6O5N - chains A and E of the 6 polymer chains in the assembly; structure by X-ray diffraction, 3.00 A resolution.

Chain A:
Name: Tubulin alpha-1B chain
Organism: Sus scrofa
UniProt: Q2XVP4 (TBA1B_PIG); residue numbers follow UniProt; this construct covers 1-450
Amino-acid sequence (450 residues; each row starts with the number of its first residue):
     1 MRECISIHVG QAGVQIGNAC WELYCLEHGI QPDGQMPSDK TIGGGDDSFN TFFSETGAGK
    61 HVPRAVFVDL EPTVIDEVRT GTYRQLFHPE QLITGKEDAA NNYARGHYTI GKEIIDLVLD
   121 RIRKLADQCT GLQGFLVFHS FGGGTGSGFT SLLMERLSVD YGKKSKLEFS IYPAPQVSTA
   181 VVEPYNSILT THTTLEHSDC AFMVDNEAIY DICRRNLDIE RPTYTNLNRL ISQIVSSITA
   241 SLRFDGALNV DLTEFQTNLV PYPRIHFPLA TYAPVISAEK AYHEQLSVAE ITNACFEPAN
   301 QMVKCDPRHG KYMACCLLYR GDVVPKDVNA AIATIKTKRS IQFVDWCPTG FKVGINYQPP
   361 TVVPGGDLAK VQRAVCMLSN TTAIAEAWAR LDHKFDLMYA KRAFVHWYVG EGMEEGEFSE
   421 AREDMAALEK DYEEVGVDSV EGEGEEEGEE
Unresolved in the structure: 438-450
Ion coordination: Ca2+: D39, T41, G44, E55; Mg2+: E71 (together with GTP)
Ligand contacts:
  - GTP (guanosine-5'-triphosphate): G10, Q11, A12, Q15, I16, D69, E71, D98, A99, A100, N101, S140, G142, G143, G144, T145, G146, I171, P173, V177, S178, T179, E183, N206, Y224, L227, N228, I231
  - QW9 ([2-(4-methyl-1H-indol-3-yl)-1H-imidazol-5-yl](3,4,5-trimethoxyphenyl)methanone): N101, T179, A180, V181
Swiss-Prot annotation at these positions:
  - motif: M1 to C4 (MREC motif)
  - active site: E254
  - binding site (GTP): G10, Q11, A12, Q15, E71, A99, S140, G143, G144, T145, G146, T179, E183, N206, Y224, N228, L252
  - binding site (Mg(2+)): E71
  - modified residue: K40 (N6,N6,N6-trimethyllysine), S48 (Phosphoserine), S232 (Phosphoserine), Y282 (3'-nitrotyrosine), R339 (Omega-N-methylarginine), S439 (Phosphoserine), E443 (5-glutamyl polyglutamate), E445 (5-glutamyl polyglutamate)
  - cross-link (Glycyl lysine isopeptide (Lys-Gly)): K326 (interchain with G-Cter in ubiquitin), K370 (interchain with G-Cter in ubiquitin)

Chain E:
Name: Stathmin-4
Organism: Homo sapiens
UniProt: Q9H169 (STMN4_HUMAN); residues 5-145 here correspond to UniProt positions 49-189 (UniProt number = residue number + 44)
Amino-acid sequence (143 residues; each row starts with the number of its first residue):
     3 MADMEVIELN KCTSGQSFEV ILKPPSFDGV PEFNASLPRR RDPSLEEIQK KLEAAEERRK
    63 YQEAELLKHL AEKREHEREV IQKAIEENNN FIKMAKEKLA QKMESNKENR EAHLAAMLER
   123 LQEKDKHAEE VRKNKELKEE ASR
Unresolved in the structure: 3-5, 29-43, 142-145
Construct notes: expression tag (3-4)
Swiss-Prot annotation at these positions:
  - modified residue: S46 (Phosphoserine)

How chain A and chain E interact:
Contacting residue pairs (58):
  H107(A) with L54(E)
  Y108(A) with K53(E); L54(E), hydrophobic; A57(E), hydrophobic
  T109(A) with R61(E), hydrogen bond
  K112(A) with L54(E); E55(E); E58(E), salt bridge
  E155(A) with I50(E)
  R156(A) with L47(E); I50(E)
  S158(A) with D44(E)
  V159(A) with P45(E); L47(E)
  E196(A) with D44(E)
  H197(A) with P45(E)
  D245(A) with C14(E); S16(E)
  G246(A) with C14(E)
  A247(A) with N12(E); S19(E)
  P325(A) with Q18(E); F20(E), hydrophobic
  N329(A) with V8(E); F20(E); V22(E)
  I332(A) with V22(E), hydrophobic
  K336(A) with L24(E)
  D345(A) with P27(E); S28(E), hydrogen bond (backbone-backbone)
  W346(A) with P27(E)
  C347(A) with P27(E)
  P348(A) with K25(E); P27(E)
  T349(A) with L24(E), hydrogen bond (backbone-backbone); K25(E), hydrogen bond (backbone-backbone)
  G350(A) with V22(E); I23(E)
  F351(A) with E21(E); V22(E), hydrogen bond (backbone-backbone)
  K352(A) with F20(E); E21(E)
  V353(A) with S19(E); F20(E), hydrogen bond (backbone-backbone)
  G354(A) with Q18(E)
  I355(A) with G17(E); Q18(E), hydrogen bond (backbone-backbone)
  N356(A) with S16(E)
  Y357(A) with T15(E); S16(E), hydrogen bond (backbone-backbone); G17(E); Q18(E), hydrogen bond
  V409(A) with Q64(E), hydrogen bond (backbone-side chain)
  G410(A) with Q64(E)
  E411(A) with R61(E), hydrogen bond (backbone-side chain)
  G412(A) with A57(E); R60(E), hydrogen bond (backbone-side chain)
  E414(A) with R60(E), salt bridge
Other interface residues (no listed pair), chain A (39 interface residues in all): L152, L248, V328, Q358
Other interface residues (no listed pair), chain E (32 interface residues in all): L11, P26, S46, Q51

Overview:
The interface between chain A and chain E involves 39 residues on one side and 32 on the other, with 12
hydrogen bonds and 2 salt bridges. Polar contacts include K112(A)-E58(E), E414(A)-R60(E) and T109(A)-R61(E).
Chain A binds GTP and compound QW9.
Here chain A is Tubulin alpha-1B chain (Sus scrofa) and chain E is Stathmin-4 (Homo sapiens). Entry 6O5N
(Tubulin-RB3_SLD-TTL in complex with compound 10ab) was determined by X-ray diffraction, deposited together
with 6O5M and 6O61.
